PDB entry 8ELN | X-ray diffraction, 2.40 A resolution | chains A and B of the 4 polymer chains in the assembly

# Chain A (and B)
Name: CFTR inhibitory factor
Source organism: Pseudomonas aeruginosa PA14
Notes: chain B of this document is another copy of the same molecule, construct and numbering; everything in this record applies to it too
Reference sequence: A0A0M3KL26 (A0A0M3KL26_PSEAB); residues 25-325 here correspond to UniProt positions 1-301 (UniProt number = residue number - 24)
Chain sequence (301 residues; each row starts with the number of its first residue):
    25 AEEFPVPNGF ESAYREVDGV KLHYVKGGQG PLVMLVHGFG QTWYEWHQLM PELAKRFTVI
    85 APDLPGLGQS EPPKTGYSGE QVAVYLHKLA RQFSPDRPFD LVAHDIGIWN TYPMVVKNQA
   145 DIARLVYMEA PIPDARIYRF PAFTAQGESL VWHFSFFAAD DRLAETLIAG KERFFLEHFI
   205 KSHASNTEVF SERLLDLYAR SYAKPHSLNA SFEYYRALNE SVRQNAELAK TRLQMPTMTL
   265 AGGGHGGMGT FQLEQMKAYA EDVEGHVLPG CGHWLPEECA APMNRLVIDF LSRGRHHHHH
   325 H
Unresolved in the structure: 25, 320-325 (chain B: 320-325)
Disulfides: Cys-295/Cys-303

# Interface between chain A and chain B
Contacting residue pairs (72; chain A residue first):
  Tyr-162(A) with Pro-165(B); Phe-167(B); Thr-168(B); Ala-169(B)
  Phe-164(A) with Phe-164(B); Pro-165(B); Ala-166(B), hydrogen bond (backbone-backbone)
  Pro-165(A) with Tyr-162(B); Phe-164(B); Ala-166(B)
  Ala-166(A) with Phe-164(B), hydrogen bond (backbone-backbone); Pro-165(B); Ala-166(B); Val-175(B); Ser-179(B), hydrogen bond (backbone-side chain)
  Phe-167(A) with Ile-161(B), hydrophobic; Tyr-162(B); Phe-178(B); Ser-179(B); Ala-182(B), hydrophobic; Leu-242(B), hydrophobic; Asn-243(B)
  Thr-168(A) with Tyr-162(B); Asn-243(B)
  Ala-169(A) with Tyr-162(B); Asn-243(B)
  Gln-170(A) with Asn-243(B)
  Gly-171(A) with Asn-243(B)
  Glu-172(A) with Ser-179(B); Ala-183(B); Asp-184(B)
  Ser-173(A) with Ser-179(B), hydrogen bond (backbone-side chain)
  Val-175(A) with Ala-166(B)
  Trp-176(A) with Trp-176(B), hydrophobic; Ser-179(B); Phe-180(B), hydrophobic; Leu-187(B), hydrophobic
  Ser-179(A) with Ala-166(B), hydrogen bond (side chain-backbone); Phe-167(B); Glu-172(B); Ser-173(B), hydrogen bond (side chain-backbone); Trp-176(B)
  Phe-180(A) with Trp-176(B), hydrophobic
  Ala-182(A) with Phe-167(B), hydrophobic
  Ala-183(A) with Glu-172(B); His-202(B)
  Asp-184(A) with Glu-172(B); His-202(B), hydrogen bond (backbone-side chain)
  Asp-185(A) with Phe-198(B)
  Leu-187(A) with Trp-176(B), hydrophobic; Phe-198(B), hydrophobic; His-202(B)
  Thr-190(A) with Lys-195(B); Phe-198(B)
  Leu-191(A) with Leu-191(B); Lys-195(B), hydrogen bond (backbone-side chain); Phe-199(B), hydrophobic
  Ala-193(A) with Lys-195(B)
  Lys-195(A) with Thr-190(B); Leu-191(B); Lys-195(B)
  Phe-198(A) with Asp-185(B); Leu-187(B), hydrophobic; Thr-190(B)
  His-202(A) with Asp-184(B), hydrogen bond (side chain-backbone); Leu-187(B)
  Leu-242(A) with Phe-167(B), hydrophobic
  Asn-243(A) with Phe-167(B); Thr-168(B); Ala-169(B); Gln-170(B); Gly-171(B)
Also at the interface, not in a pair above, chain A (34 interface residues in all): Ile-161, Phe-178, Arg-186, Ile-192, Phe-199, Tyr-239
Also at the interface, not in a pair above, chain B (32 interface residues in all): Ile-192, Tyr-239

# Overview
Chain A and chain B form an interface of 34 and 32 residues respectively, with 9 hydrogen bonds. Among the
polar pairs are Ala-166(A)/Ser-179(B), Ser-173(A)/Ser-179(B) and Asp-184(A)/His-202(B).
Both chains are CFTR inhibitory factor (Pseudomonas aeruginosa PA14). Entry 8ELN (Crystal Structure of
Nanobody VHH222 Bound to Its Antigen PA14 Cif) was determined by X-ray diffraction.
